PDB entry 9H4P | electron microscopy, 2.44 A resolution | chains QJ and QE of the 108 polymer chains in the assembly

[Chain QJ (and QE)]
Molecule: Phate tail tape measure protein
From: Haloferax tailed virus 1
Notes: chain QE of this document is another copy of the same molecule, construct and numbering; everything in this record applies to it too
Reference sequence: A0A410N6W4 (A0A410N6W4_HFTV1); residue numbers follow UniProt; this construct covers 1-341
Chain sequence (341 residues; each row starts with the number of its first residue):
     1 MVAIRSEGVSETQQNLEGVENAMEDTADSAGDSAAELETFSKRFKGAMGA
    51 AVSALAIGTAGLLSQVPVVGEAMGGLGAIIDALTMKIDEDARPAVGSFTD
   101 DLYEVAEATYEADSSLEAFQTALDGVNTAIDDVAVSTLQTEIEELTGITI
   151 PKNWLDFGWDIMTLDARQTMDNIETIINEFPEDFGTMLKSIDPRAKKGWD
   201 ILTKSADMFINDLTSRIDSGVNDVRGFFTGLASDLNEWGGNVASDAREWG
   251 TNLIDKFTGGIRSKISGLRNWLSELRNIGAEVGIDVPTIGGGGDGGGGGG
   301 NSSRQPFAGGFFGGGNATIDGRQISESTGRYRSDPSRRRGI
Disordered / not traced: 1, 301-316 (chain QE: 1, 339-341)

[Interface between chain QJ and chain QE]
Residue-residue contacts (305; chain QJ residue first):
  Val2(QJ) - Val2(QE)  hydrophobic
  Val2(QJ) - Ile4(QE)  hydrophobic
  Ser6(QJ) - Ile4(QE)
  Val9(QJ) - Arg5(QE)
  Val9(QJ) - Gly8(QE)
  Val9(QJ) - Val9(QE)
  Ser10(QJ) - Gly8(QE)
  Thr12(QJ) - Gly8(QE)
  Thr12(QJ) - Thr12(QE)  hydrogen bond (backbone-side chain)
  Gln13(QJ) - Glu7(QE)
  Gln13(QJ) - Gly8(QE)
  Gln13(QJ) - Glu11(QE)  hydrogen bond
  Gln13(QJ) - Thr12(QE)  hydrogen bond (backbone-side chain)
  Gln13(QJ) - Asn15(QE)
  Leu16(QJ) - Thr12(QE)
  Leu16(QJ) - Asn15(QE)
  Leu16(QJ) - Leu16(QE)
  Leu16(QJ) - Val19(QE)  hydrophobic
  Glu17(QJ) - Asn15(QE)
  Val19(QJ) - Val19(QE)  hydrophobic
  Glu20(QJ) - Asn15(QE)  hydrogen bond
  Glu20(QJ) - Gly18(QE)
  Glu20(QJ) - Val19(QE)
  Met23(QJ) - Ala22(QE)  hydrophobic
  Met23(QJ) - Met23(QE)  hydrophobic
  Thr26(QJ) - Thr26(QE)
  Ala27(QJ) - Thr26(QE)
  Ala30(QJ) - Thr26(QE)
  Ala30(QJ) - Ser29(QE)
  Ala30(QJ) - Ala30(QE)  hydrogen bond (backbone-backbone)
  Gly31(QJ) - Ser29(QE)
  Ser33(QJ) - Ser29(QE)
  Ser33(QJ) - Ala30(QE)
  Ser33(QJ) - Ser33(QE)
  Ala34(QJ) - Asp32(QE)
  Leu37(QJ) - Asp32(QE)
  Leu37(QJ) - Ser33(QE)
  Leu37(QJ) - Ala35(QE)
  Leu37(QJ) - Glu36(QE)
  Leu37(QJ) - Leu37(QE)
  Leu37(QJ) - Phe40(QE)  hydrophobic
  Ser41(QJ) - Glu36(QE)
  Phe44(QJ) - Phe40(QE)  hydrophobic
  Phe44(QJ) - Arg43(QE)
  Phe44(QJ) - Phe44(QE)
  Lys45(QJ) - Glu36(QE)  salt bridge
  Lys45(QJ) - Arg43(QE)
  Ala47(QJ) - Phe44(QE)  hydrophobic
  Met48(QJ) - Arg43(QE)  hydrogen bond
  Met48(QJ) - Phe44(QE)  hydrophobic
  Met48(QJ) - Gly46(QE)
  Met48(QJ) - Ala47(QE)  hydrophobic
  Ala51(QJ) - Ala47(QE)
  Ala51(QJ) - Ala50(QE)
  Val52(QJ) - Ala50(QE)
  Ala54(QJ) - Ala54(QE)
  Leu55(QJ) - Ala50(QE)
  Leu55(QJ) - Ser53(QE)
  Leu55(QJ) - Ala54(QE)  hydrophobic
  Leu55(QJ) - Ile57(QE)  hydrophobic
  Gly58(QJ) - Ile57(QE)
  Thr59(QJ) - Ile57(QE)
  Leu62(QJ) - Ile57(QE)
  Leu62(QJ) - Gly58(QE)
  Leu62(QJ) - Gly61(QE)
  Gln65(QJ) - Gly61(QE)  hydrogen bond (side chain-backbone)
  Gln65(QJ) - Ser64(QE)  hydrogen bond
  Gln65(QJ) - Gln65(QE)  hydrogen bond (side chain-backbone)
  Val69(QJ) - Val68(QE)
  Val69(QJ) - Val69(QE)  hydrophobic
  Gly70(QJ) - Val68(QE)
  Ala72(QJ) - Val68(QE)
  Ala72(QJ) - Ala72(QE)
  Met73(QJ) - Val68(QE)
  Met73(QJ) - Glu71(QE)
  Met73(QJ) - Ala72(QE)
  Leu76(QJ) - Ala72(QE)
  Leu76(QJ) - Met73(QE)  hydrophobic
  Leu76(QJ) - Gly75(QE)
  Leu76(QJ) - Ile79(QE)
  Ile79(QJ) - Ile79(QE)  hydrophobic
  Ile80(QJ) - Gly75(QE)
  Ile80(QJ) - Ala78(QE)  hydrophobic
  Ile80(QJ) - Ile79(QE)  hydrophobic
  Leu83(QJ) - Ile79(QE)  hydrophobic
  Leu83(QJ) - Ala82(QE)
  Thr84(QJ) - Ala82(QE)
  Lys86(QJ) - Lys86(QE)
  Ile87(QJ) - Lys86(QE)
  Ile87(QJ) - Glu89(QE)
  Glu89(QJ) - Lys86(QE)  salt bridge
  Asp90(QJ) - Lys86(QE)  salt bridge
  Asp90(QJ) - Glu89(QE)
  Asp90(QJ) - Asp90(QE)
  Asp90(QJ) - Pro93(QE)
  Pro93(QJ) - Pro93(QE)  hydrophobic
  Ala94(QJ) - Pro93(QE)
  Ser97(QJ) - Pro93(QE)
  Ser97(QJ) - Gly96(QE)
  Ser97(QJ) - Ser97(QE)
  Ser97(QJ) - Asp100(QE)
  Asp100(QJ) - Asp100(QE)
  Asp101(QJ) - Asp100(QE)
  Asp101(QJ) - Tyr103(QE)
  Glu104(QJ) - Tyr103(QE)
  Glu104(QJ) - Glu104(QE)
  Glu104(QJ) - Glu107(QE)
  Val105(QJ) - Tyr103(QE)  hydrophobic
  Glu107(QJ) - Glu107(QE)
  Ala108(QJ) - Tyr110(QE)  hydrophobic
  Glu111(QJ) - Glu107(QE)
  Glu111(QJ) - Tyr110(QE)
  Glu111(QJ) - Glu111(QE)
  Glu111(QJ) - Ser114(QE)
  Ser114(QJ) - Ser114(QE)
  Ser115(QJ) - Glu117(QE)
  Ala118(QJ) - Glu117(QE)
  Phe119(QJ) - Glu117(QE)
  Thr121(QJ) - Thr121(QE)
  Ala122(QJ) - Gln120(QE)
  Ala122(QJ) - Thr121(QE)
  Gly125(QJ) - Asp124(QE)
  Val126(QJ) - Asp124(QE)
  Ala129(QJ) - Thr128(QE)  hydrogen bond (backbone-side chain)
  Ala129(QJ) - Asp131(QE)
  Ile130(QJ) - Asp131(QE)
  Val133(QJ) - Thr128(QE)
  Val133(QJ) - Asp131(QE)
  Val133(QJ) - Asp132(QE)
  Val133(QJ) - Val135(QE)
  Ala134(QJ) - Val135(QE)
  Thr137(QJ) - Val135(QE)
  Leu138(QJ) - Val135(QE)
  Glu141(QJ) - Val135(QE)
  Glu141(QJ) - Ser136(QE)
  Glu141(QJ) - Thr137(QE)  hydrogen bond (side chain-backbone)
  Glu141(QJ) - Leu138(QE)  hydrogen bond (side chain-backbone)
  Glu141(QJ) - Gln139(QE)  hydrogen bond (side chain-backbone)
  Glu141(QJ) - Ile142(QE)
  Glu144(QJ) - Gln139(QE)
  Glu144(QJ) - Ile142(QE)
  Leu145(QJ) - Leu138(QE)  hydrophobic
  Leu145(QJ) - Ile142(QE)
  Leu145(QJ) - Leu145(QE)  hydrophobic
  Ile148(QJ) - Thr146(QE)
  Ile148(QJ) - Thr149(QE)
  Lys152(QJ) - Thr149(QE)
  Leu155(QJ) - Thr149(QE)
  Leu155(QJ) - Asn153(QE)  hydrogen bond (backbone-side chain)
  Asp156(QJ) - Lys152(QE)  salt bridge
  Trp159(QJ) - Lys152(QE)
  Trp159(QJ) - Asn153(QE)
  Trp159(QJ) - Asp156(QE)
  Met162(QJ) - Trp154(QE)  hydrophobic
  Met162(QJ) - Phe157(QE)
  Thr163(QJ) - Asp156(QE)
  Thr163(QJ) - Phe157(QE)
  Thr163(QJ) - Asp160(QE)
  Ala166(QJ) - Leu164(QE)
  Arg167(QJ) - Asp160(QE)  salt bridge
  Arg167(QJ) - Thr163(QE)
  Arg167(QJ) - Leu164(QE)
  Arg167(QJ) - Arg167(QE)
  Gln168(QJ) - Arg167(QE)
  Met170(QJ) - Leu164(QE)  hydrophobic
  Met170(QJ) - Arg167(QE)
  Asp171(QJ) - Arg167(QE)  salt bridge
  Glu174(QJ) - Ala166(QE)
  Glu174(QJ) - Arg167(QE)
  Glu174(QJ) - Gln168(QE)  hydrogen bond (side chain-backbone)
  Glu174(QJ) - Thr169(QE)  hydrogen bond (side chain-backbone)
  Glu174(QJ) - Met170(QE)  hydrogen bond (side chain-backbone)
  Glu174(QJ) - Asp171(QE)  hydrogen bond (side chain-backbone)
  Ile177(QJ) - Asp171(QE)
  Asn178(QJ) - Asp171(QE)  hydrogen bond (side chain-backbone)
  Asn178(QJ) - Glu174(QE)
  Asn178(QJ) - Thr175(QE)  hydrogen bond (side chain-backbone)
  Asn178(QJ) - Asn178(QE)  hydrogen bond
  Pro181(QJ) - Thr175(QE)
  Pro181(QJ) - Asn178(QE)
  Pro181(QJ) - Glu182(QE)
  Glu182(QJ) - Asn178(QE)
  Glu182(QJ) - Pro181(QE)
  Phe184(QJ) - Glu182(QE)
  Gly185(QJ) - Glu182(QE)  hydrogen bond (backbone-side chain)
  Leu188(QJ) - Glu182(QE)
  Leu188(QJ) - Thr186(QE)
  Lys189(QJ) - Pro181(QE)
  Lys189(QJ) - Glu182(QE)
  Lys189(QJ) - Thr186(QE)
  Asp192(QJ) - Thr186(QE)
  Asp192(QJ) - Met187(QE)
  Asp192(QJ) - Lys189(QE)
  Asp192(QJ) - Ser190(QE)  hydrogen bond (side chain-backbone)
  Lys196(QJ) - Lys189(QE)
  Lys196(QJ) - Asp192(QE)  salt bridge
  Lys196(QJ) - Pro193(QE)
  Lys196(QJ) - Lys196(QE)  hydrogen bond (backbone-side chain)
  Trp199(QJ) - Pro193(QE)
  Trp199(QJ) - Arg194(QE)
  Trp199(QJ) - Lys196(QE)
  Trp199(QJ) - Lys197(QE)  hydrogen bond (backbone-backbone)
  Asp200(QJ) - Lys196(QE)  salt bridge
  Thr203(QJ) - Lys196(QE)
  Thr203(QJ) - Lys197(QE)
  Thr203(QJ) - Asp200(QE)  hydrogen bond
  Lys204(QJ) - Asp200(QE)  hydrogen bond (backbone-side chain)
  Ala206(QJ) - Lys204(QE)
  Asp207(QJ) - Asp200(QE)
  Asp207(QJ) - Thr203(QE)  hydrogen bond
  Asp207(QJ) - Lys204(QE)  hydrogen bond (side chain-backbone)
  Asp207(QJ) - Asp207(QE)
  Ile210(QJ) - Lys204(QE)
  Ile210(QJ) - Met208(QE)  hydrophobic
  Asn211(QJ) - Asp207(QE)  hydrogen bond
  Asn211(QJ) - Met208(QE)
  Asn211(QJ) - Asn211(QE)
  Thr214(QJ) - Asn211(QE)
  Thr214(QJ) - Asp212(QE)
  Ile217(QJ) - Asp212(QE)
  Ile217(QJ) - Ser215(QE)
  Asp218(QJ) - Thr214(QE)
  Asp218(QJ) - Ser215(QE)
  Asn222(QJ) - Asp218(QE)  hydrogen bond
  Val224(QJ) - Ser215(QE)
  Val224(QJ) - Ser219(QE)
  Val224(QJ) - Asn222(QE)  hydrogen bond (backbone-side chain)
  Arg225(QJ) - Asp218(QE)  salt bridge
  Arg225(QJ) - Val221(QE)
  Arg225(QJ) - Asn222(QE)  hydrogen bond
  Phe228(QJ) - Asn222(QE)
  Phe228(QJ) - Asp223(QE)
  Phe228(QJ) - Gly226(QE)
  Thr229(QJ) - Arg225(QE)
  Ala232(QJ) - Thr229(QE)
  Leu235(QJ) - Gly230(QE)
  Leu235(QJ) - Ser233(QE)
  Leu235(QJ) - Glu237(QE)
  Asn236(QJ) - Ser233(QE)
  Gly239(QJ) - Glu237(QE)
  Ala246(QJ) - Asn241(QE)
  Ala246(QJ) - Glu248(QE)
  Arg247(QJ) - Gly240(QE)  hydrogen bond (side chain-backbone)
  Arg247(QJ) - Ser244(QE)
  Arg247(QJ) - Arg247(QE)  hydrogen bond (backbone-side chain)
  Arg247(QJ) - Glu248(QE)
  Gly250(QJ) - Glu248(QE)
  Gly250(QJ) - Trp249(QE)
  Thr251(QJ) - Arg247(QE)  hydrogen bond
  Thr251(QJ) - Glu248(QE)
  Thr251(QJ) - Asn252(QE)  hydrogen bond (backbone-side chain)
  Ile254(QJ) - Trp249(QE)
  Ile254(QJ) - Asn252(QE)
  Asp255(QJ) - Asn252(QE)  hydrogen bond
  Thr258(QJ) - Asn252(QE)  hydrogen bond (side chain-backbone)
  Thr258(QJ) - Leu253(QE)
  Thr258(QJ) - Lys256(QE)
  Ile261(QJ) - Lys256(QE)
  Arg262(QJ) - Asp255(QE)  salt bridge
  Arg262(QJ) - Thr258(QE)  hydrogen bond
  Arg262(QJ) - Gly259(QE)
  Arg262(QJ) - Arg262(QE)
  Ile265(QJ) - Lys256(QE)
  Ile265(QJ) - Gly259(QE)
  Ile265(QJ) - Gly260(QE)
  Ser266(QJ) - Gly259(QE)
  Arg269(QJ) - Ser263(QE)
  Asn270(QJ) - Ser266(QE)  hydrogen bond
  Asn270(QJ) - Gly267(QE)
  Asn270(QJ) - Asn270(QE)
  Ser273(QJ) - Asn270(QE)  hydrogen bond
  Ser273(QJ) - Trp271(QE)
  Glu274(QJ) - Asn270(QE)  hydrogen bond
  Asn277(QJ) - Asn270(QE)  hydrogen bond (side chain-backbone)
  Asn277(QJ) - Trp271(QE)
  Asn277(QJ) - Glu274(QE)  hydrogen bond
  Ala280(QJ) - Glu274(QE)
  Glu281(QJ) - Glu281(QE)
  Ile284(QJ) - Asn277(QE)
  Ile284(QJ) - Ile278(QE)  hydrophobic
  Ile284(QJ) - Glu281(QE)
  Ile284(QJ) - Val282(QE)
  Asp285(QJ) - Glu281(QE)
  Asp285(QJ) - Ile284(QE)
  Asp285(QJ) - Asp285(QE)
  Pro287(QJ) - Asp285(QE)
  Thr288(QJ) - Asp285(QE)
  Gly291(QJ) - Ile289(QE)
  Gly292(QJ) - Thr288(QE)
  Gly292(QJ) - Ile289(QE)
  Gly295(QJ) - Gly292(QE)
  Gly295(QJ) - Gly293(QE)
  Thr318(QJ) - Ser325(QE)
  Thr318(QJ) - Glu326(QE)  hydrogen bond (backbone-backbone)
  Ile319(QJ) - Ile324(QE)
  Asp320(QJ) - Ile324(QE)  hydrogen bond (backbone-backbone)
  Asp320(QJ) - Glu326(QE)
  Gln323(QJ) - Arg322(QE)
  Gln323(QJ) - Gln323(QE)
  Ile324(QJ) - Ile319(QE)  hydrophobic
  Ile324(QJ) - Ile324(QE)  hydrophobic
  Ser327(QJ) - Ile319(QE)
  Ser327(QJ) - Arg322(QE)  hydrogen bond
  Arg330(QJ) - Asp320(QE)  salt bridge
  Tyr331(QJ) - Asp320(QE)  hydrogen bond
Interface residues without a listed pair, chain QJ (161 interface residues in all): Leu123, Thr128, Pro151, Leu164, Thr175, Pro193, Ala195, Leu202, Val242, Ala243, Gly290, Gly296, Glu326, Thr328
Interface residues without a listed pair, chain QE (173 interface residues in all): Asp25, Ala34, Ala51, Leu76, Leu83, Met85, Thr99, Asp113, Ala118, Gly125, Ile161, Asp234, Asn236, Ser273, Thr328

[Overview]
The interface between chain QJ and chain QE involves 161 residues on one side and 173 on the other; the
contacts include 49 hydrogen bonds and 11 salt bridges. Polar contacts include Lys45(QJ)-Glu36(QE),
Glu89(QJ)-Lys86(QE) and Asp90(QJ)-Lys86(QE).
Chain QJ and chain QE are both Phate tail tape measure protein (Haloferax tailed virus 1); the structure, Tail
of full Haloferax tailed virus 1, was determined by electron microscopy, deposited together with 8QPG, 8QPQ,
8QQN, 8QSI, 8QSY, 9FKB, 9H5B and 9H7V.
